1S72 - chains 0 and A of the 31 polymer chains in the assembly; structure by X-ray diffraction, 2.40 A resolution.

# Chain 0
Molecule: 23S ribosomal RNA
From: Haloarcula marismortui
Sequence (2922 nucleotides; numbered 2 to 2923; the number before each row is that of its first residue):
     2 UUGGCUACUA UGCCAGCUGG UGGAUUGCUC GGCUCAGGCG CUGAUGAAGG ACGUGCCAAG
    62 CUGCGAUAAG CCAUGGGGAG CCGCACGGAG GCGAAGAACC AUGGAUUUCC GAAUGAGAAU
   122 CUCUCUAACA AUUGCUUCGC GCAAUGAGGA ACCCCGAGAA CUGAAACAUC UCAGUAUCGG
   182 GAGGAACAGA AAACGCAAUG UGAUGUCGUU AGUAACCGCG AGUGAACGCG AUACAGCCCA
   242 AACCGAAGCC CUCACGGGCA AUGUGGUGUC AGGGCUACCU CUCAUCAGCC GACCGUCUCG
   302 ACGAAGUCUC UUGGAACAGA GCGUGAUACA GGGUGACAAC CCCGUACUCG AGACCAGUAC
   362 GACGUGCGGU AGUGCCAGAG UAGCGGGGGU UGGAUAUCCC UCGCGAAUAA CGCAGGCAUC
   422 GACUGCGAAG GCUAAACACA ACCUGAGACC GAUAGUGAAC AAGUAGUGUG AACGAACGCU
   482 GCAAAGUACC CUCAGAAGGG AGGCGAAAUA GAGCAUGAAA UCAGUUGGCG AUCGAGCGAC
   542 AGGGCAUACA AGGUCCCUCG ACGAAUGACC GACGCGCGAG CGUCCAGUAA GACUCACGGG
   602 AAGCCGAUGU UCUGUCGUAC GUUUUGAAAA ACGAGCCAGG GAGUGUGUCU GCAUGGCAAG
   662 UCUAACCGGA GUAUCCGGGG AGGCACAGGG AAACCGACAU GGCCGCAGGG CUUUGCCCGA
   722 GGGCCGCCGU CUUCAAGGGC GGGGAGCCAU GUGGACACGA CCCGAAUCCG GACGAUCUAC
   782 GCAUGGACAA GAUGAAGCGU GCCGAAAGGC ACGUGGAAGU CUGUUAGAGU UGGUGUCCUA
   842 CAAUACCCUC UCGUGAUCUA UGUGUAGGGG UGAAAGGCCC AUCGAGUCCG GCAACAGCUG
   902 GUUCCAAUCG AAACAUGUCG AAGCAUGACC UCCGCCGAGG UAGUCUGUGA GGUAGAGCGA
   962 CCGAUUGGUG UGUCCGCCUC CGAGAGGAGU CGGCACACCU GUCAAACUCC AAACUUACAG
  1022 ACGCCGUUUG ACGCGGGGAU UCCGGUGCGC GGGGUAAGCC UGUGUACCAG GAGGGGAACA
  1082 ACCCAGAGAU AGGUUAAGGU CCCCAAGUGU GGAUUAAGUG UAAUCCUCUG AAGGUGGUCU
  1142 CGAGCCCUAG ACAGCCGGGA GGUGAGCUUA GAAGCAGCUA CCCUCUAAGA AAAGCGUAAC
  1202 AGCUUACCGG CCGAGGUUUG AGGCGCCCAA AAUGAUCGGG ACUCAAAUCC ACCACCGAGA
  1262 CCUGUCCGUA CCACUCAUAC UGGUAAUCGA GUAGAUUGGC GCUCUAAUUG GAUGGAAGUA
  1322 GGGGUGAAAA CUCCUAUGGA CCGAUUAGUG ACGAAAAUCC UGGCCAUAGU AGCAGCGAUA
  1382 GUCGGGUGAG AACCCCGACG GCCUAAUGGA UAAGGGUUCC UCAGCACUGC UGAUCAGCUG
  1442 AGGGUUAGCC GGUCCUAAGU CAUACCGCAA CUCGACUAUG ACGAAAUGGG AAACGGGUUA
  1502 AUAUUCCCGU GCCACUAUGC AGUGAAAGUU GACGCCCUGG GGUCGAUCAC GCUGGGCAUU
  1562 CGCCCAGUCG AACCGUCCAA CUCCGUGGAA GCCGUAAUGG CAGGAAGCGG ACGAACGGCG
  1622 GCAUAGGGAA ACGUGAUUCA ACCUGGGGCC CAUGAAAAGA CGAGCAUAGU GUCCGUACCG
  1682 AGAACCGACA CAGGUGUCCA UGGCGGCGAA AGCCAAGGCC UGUCGGGAGC AACCAACGUU
  1742 AGGGAAUUCG GCAAGUUAGU CCCGUACCUU CGGAAGAAGG GAUGCCUGCU CCGGAACGGA
  1802 GCAGGUCGCA GUGACUCGGA AGCUCGGACU GUCUAGUAAC AACAUAGGUG ACCGCAAAUC
  1862 CGCAAGGACU CGUACGGUCA CUGAAUCCUG CCCAGUGCAG GUAUCUGAAC ACCUCGUACA
  1922 AGAGGACGAA GGACCUGUCA ACGGCGGGGG UAACUAUGAC CCUCUUAAGG UAGCGUAGUA
  1982 CCUUGCCGCA UCAGUAGCGG CUUGCAUGAA UGGAUUAACC AGAGCUUCAC UGUCCCAACG
  2042 UUGGGCCCGG UGAACUGUAC AUUCCAGUGC GGAGUCUGGA GACACCCAGG GGGAAGCGAA
  2102 GACCCUAUGG AGCUUUACUG CAGGCUGUCG CUGAGACGUG GUCGCCGAUG UGCAGCAUAG
  2162 GUAGGAGACA CUACACAGGU ACCCGCGCUA GCGGGCCACC GAGUCAACAG UGAAAUACUA
  2222 CCCGUCGGUG ACUGCGACUC UCACUCCGGG AGGAGGACAC CGAUAGCCGG GCAGUUUGAC
  2282 UGGGGCGGUA CGCGCUCGAA AAGAUAUCGA GCGCGCCCUA UGGCUAUCUC AGCCGGGACA
  2342 GAGACCCGGC GAAGAGUGCA AGAGCAAAAG AUAGCUUGAC AGUGUUCUUC CCAACGAGGA
  2402 ACGCUGACGC GAAAGCGUGG UCUAGCGAAC CAAUUAGCCU GCUUGAUGCG GGCAAUUGAU
  2462 GACAGAAAAG CUACCCUAGG GAUAACAGAG UCGUCACUCG CAAGAGCACA UAUCGACCGA
  2522 GUGGCUUGCU ACCUCGAUGU CGGUUCCCUC CAUCCUGCCC GUGCAGAAGC GGGCAAGGGU
  2582 GAGGUUGUUC GCCUAUUAAA GGAGGUCGUG AGCUGGGUUU AGACCGUCGU GAGACAGGUC
  2642 GGCUGCUAUC UACUGGGUGU GUAAUGGUGU CUGACAAGAA CGACCGUAUA GUACGAGAGG
  2702 AACUACGGUU GGUGGCCACU GGUGUACCGG UUGUUCGAGA GAGCACGUGC CGGGUAGCCA
  2762 CGCCACACGG GGUAAGAGCU GAACGCAUCU AAGCUCGAAA CCCACUUGGA AAAGAGACAC
  2822 CGCCGAGGUC CCGCGUACAA GACGCGGUCG AUAGACUCGG GGUGUGCGCG UCGAGGUAAC
  2882 GAGACGUUAA GCCCACGAGC ACUAACAGAC CAAAGCCAUC AU
Disordered / not traced: 2-9, 126-127, 715, 971-998, 1560, 1952-1963, 2137-2236, 2339-2343, 2665-2666, 2915-2923
Construct notes: conflict C560 (U3155 in 3377779); modified residue (628, 2587-2588, 2619, 2621)
Modified positions: 1MA (6-hydro-1-methyladenosine-5'-monophosphate) at position 628, OMU (o2'-methyluridine 5'-monophosphate) at position 2587, OMG (o2'-methylguanosine-5'-monophosphate) at position 2588, UR3 (3-methyluridine-5'-monophoshate) at position 2619, PSU (pseudouridine-5'-monophosphate) at position 2621
Metal / ion sites: Mg2+ site 1 near G28 (its only coordinating residue here); Na+ site 1: C40, A442, C443; Na+ site 2: G56, A59, G61; Na+ site 3 near U108 (its only coordinating residue here); Mg2+ site 2 near U115 (its only coordinating residue here); Na+ site 4: C141, G142; Na+ site 5 near U146 (its only coordinating residue here); Mg2+ site 3: C162, U2276; K+ site 1: C162, U163, U172; Mg2+ site 4: A165, A167, C168; Na+ site 6: A165, A166, A167; Mg2+ site 5: A166, G219; 62 more Na+ sites not listed; 97 more Mg2+ sites not listed; 1 more K+ sites not listed

# Chain A
Molecule: 50S ribosomal protein L2P
From: Haloarcula marismortui
UniProt: P20276 (RL2_HALMA); residue numbers follow UniProt; this construct covers 0-239
Sequence (240 residues; numbered 0 to 239; the number before each row is that of its first residue; numbering starts at 0):
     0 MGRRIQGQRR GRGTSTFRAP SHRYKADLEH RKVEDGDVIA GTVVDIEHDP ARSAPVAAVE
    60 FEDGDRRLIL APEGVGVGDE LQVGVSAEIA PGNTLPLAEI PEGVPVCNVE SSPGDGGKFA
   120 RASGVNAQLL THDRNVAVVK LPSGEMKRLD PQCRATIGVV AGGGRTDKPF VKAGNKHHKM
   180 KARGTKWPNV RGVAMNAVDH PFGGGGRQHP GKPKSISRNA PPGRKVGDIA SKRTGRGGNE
Disordered / not traced: 0, 238-239
Construct notes: conflict Ser85 (Asp in P20276), Ala160 (Gly in P20276)
Metal / ion sites: Mg2+ site 1: Asp26 (shared with C1872(0), G1873(0) of chain 0); Mg2+ site 2: Asn188 (shared with A1845(0), U1846(0), G1884(0) of chain 0); Na+: Phe201, His208; Mg2+ site 3: Gln207 (shared with U1883(0), U2012(0), G2013(0) of chain 0)

# Chain 0 / chain A interface
Pairs across the interface (263):
  C781(0) - Thr15(A)  hydrogen bond to the sugar
  G782(0) - Ser14(A)  hydrogen bond to the sugar
  G782(0) - Thr15(A)  hydrogen bond to the sugar
  C783(0) - Ser14(A)  sugar contact
  C783(0) - His21(A)  hydrogen bond to the phosphate
  C783(0) - Lys180(A)  phosphate contact
  A784(0) - His21(A)  salt bridge to the phosphate
  A784(0) - Arg22(A)  salt bridge to the phosphate
  G820(0) - Lys171(A)  salt bridge to the phosphate
  G820(0) - Ala172(A)  hydrogen bond to the base
  G820(0) - Gly173(A)  hydrogen bond to the base
  A857(0) - Ala172(A)  base contact
  A857(0) - Gly173(A)  phosphate contact
  A857(0) - His176(A)  sugar contact
  A857(0) - His177(A)  salt bridge to the phosphate
  A857(0) - Trp186(A)  base contact
  U866(0) - Arg11(A)  hydrogen bond to the sugar
  U866(0) - Thr13(A)  sugar contact
  A867(0) - Arg11(A)  salt bridge to the phosphate
  G870(0) - Arg3(A)  salt bridge to the phosphate
  G871(0) - Arg2(A)  hydrogen bond to the base
  G871(0) - Arg3(A)  salt bridge to the phosphate
  G871(0) - Arg8(A)  salt bridge to the phosphate
  G871(0) - Arg11(A)  phosphate contact
  U872(0) - Arg2(A)  hydrogen bond to the base
  U872(0) - Arg8(A)  hydrogen bond to the base
  U872(0) - Thr13(A)  hydrogen bond to the phosphate
  U872(0) - Phe16(A)  phosphate contact
  G873(0) - Arg2(A)  base contact
  G873(0) - Arg8(A)  hydrogen bond to the base
  G873(0) - Thr15(A)  phosphate contact
  G873(0) - Lys185(A)  salt bridge to the phosphate
  G873(0) - Asp198(A)  hydrogen bond to the base
  A874(0) - Lys185(A)  salt bridge to the phosphate
  A874(0) - Pro187(A)  sugar contact
  A874(0) - Val189(A)  sugar contact
  A875(0) - Val189(A)  sugar contact
  A875(0) - Ala193(A)  hydrogen bond to the sugar
  A875(0) - Met194(A)  base contact
  A875(0) - Asp198(A)  base contact
  G877(0) - Asn195(A)  hydrogen bond to the sugar
  G877(0) - Val197(A)  base contact
  G878(0) - Arg2(A)  hydrogen bond to the base
  C879(0) - Arg2(A)  base contact
  A886(0) - Gly1(A)  hydrogen bond to the base
  A886(0) - Arg2(A)  base contact
  G1460(0) - Arg17(A)  salt bridge to the phosphate
  C1652(0) - Ser52(A)  hydrogen bond to the phosphate
  C1652(0) - Arg164(A)  hydrogen bond to the base
  C1652(0) - Thr165(A)  base contact
  C1652(0) - Lys167(A)  hydrogen bond to the base
  C1652(0) - Phe169(A)  stacking on the base
  C1652(0) - Lys178(A)  hydrogen bond to the base
  A1653(0) - His47(A)  salt bridge to the phosphate
  A1653(0) - Ser52(A)  hydrogen bond to the phosphate
  A1653(0) - His177(A)  stacking on the base
  A1653(0) - Lys178(A)  sugar contact
  U1654(0) - Lys24(A)  sugar contact
  U1654(0) - His47(A)  stacking on the base
  U1654(0) - Pro49(A)  phosphate contact
  U1654(0) - Ala181(A)  phosphate contact
  C1844(0) - Arg190(A)  salt bridge to the phosphate
  C1844(0) - Ala193(A)  sugar contact
  C1844(0) - Gln207(A)  hydrogen bond to the phosphate
  A1845(0) - Pro187(A)  phosphate contact
  A1845(0) - Asn188(A)  phosphate contact
  A1845(0) - Val189(A)  phosphate contact
  A1845(0) - Arg190(A)  salt bridge to the phosphate
  U1846(0) - Ala172(A)  hydrogen bond to the sugar
  U1846(0) - Trp186(A)  sugar contact
  U1846(0) - Pro187(A)  phosphate contact
  U1846(0) - Asn188(A)  hydrogen bond to the phosphate
  A1847(0) - Phe169(A)  hydrogen bond to the phosphate
  A1847(0) - Val170(A)  hydrogen bond to the sugar
  A1847(0) - Lys171(A)  sugar contact
  A1847(0) - Lys175(A)  salt bridge to the phosphate
  A1847(0) - Trp186(A)  hydrogen bond to the phosphate
  G1848(0) - Pro168(A)  phosphate contact
  G1848(0) - Phe169(A)  hydrogen bond to the phosphate
  U1850(0) - Arg235(A)  hydrogen bond to the phosphate
  G1851(0) - Gly226(A)  base contact
  G1851(0) - Asp227(A)  hydrogen bond to the base
  G1851(0) - Thr233(A)  sugar contact
  G1851(0) - Gly234(A)  sugar contact
  G1851(0) - Arg235(A)  salt bridge to the phosphate
  A1852(0) - Asp227(A)  sugar contact
  A1852(0) - Ile228(A)  hydrogen bond to the sugar
  A1852(0) - Ser230(A)  phosphate contact
  A1852(0) - Lys231(A)  phosphate contact
  A1852(0) - Arg232(A)  sugar contact
  C1853(0) - Arg217(A)  hydrogen bond to the sugar
  C1853(0) - Ile228(A)  sugar contact
  C1853(0) - Ala229(A)  sugar contact
  C1853(0) - Ser230(A)  phosphate contact
  C1853(0) - Lys231(A)  salt bridge to the phosphate
  C1854(0) - Lys231(A)  salt bridge to the phosphate
  G1855(0) - Phe118(A)  base contact
  G1855(0) - Leu140(A)  base contact
  G1855(0) - Pro141(A)  base contact
  G1855(0) - Ser142(A)  hydrogen bond to the base
  G1855(0) - Glu144(A)  hydrogen bond to the sugar
  G1855(0) - Lys146(A)  hydrogen bond to the phosphate
  C1856(0) - Lys117(A)  sugar contact
  C1856(0) - Lys146(A)  salt bridge to the phosphate
  A1857(0) - Ser110(A)  hydrogen bond to the phosphate
  A1857(0) - Lys117(A)  phosphate contact
  A1859(0) - Arg217(A)  hydrogen bond to the phosphate
  U1860(0) - Arg9(A)  hydrogen bond to the base
  U1860(0) - Arg217(A)  salt bridge to the phosphate
  U1860(0) - Lys224(A)  salt bridge to the phosphate
  U1860(0) - Ile228(A)  sugar contact
  C1861(0) - Gly6(A)  hydrogen bond to the sugar
  C1861(0) - Gln7(A)  hydrogen bond to the sugar
  C1861(0) - Gly10(A)  hydrogen bond to the sugar
  C1861(0) - Pro221(A)  phosphate contact
  C1861(0) - Lys224(A)  salt bridge to the phosphate
  C1862(0) - Arg3(A)  hydrogen bond to the phosphate
  C1862(0) - Gln7(A)  hydrogen bond to the phosphate
  C1862(0) - Gly10(A)  sugar contact
  C1862(0) - Arg11(A)  sugar contact
  C1862(0) - Pro221(A)  phosphate contact
  G1863(0) - Arg3(A)  salt bridge to the phosphate
  G1868(0) - Gly10(A)  hydrogen bond to the base
  A1869(0) - Arg9(A)  base contact
  A1869(0) - Gly10(A)  sugar contact
  A1869(0) - Gly12(A)  sugar contact
  A1869(0) - Arg17(A)  phosphate contact
  C1870(0) - Arg9(A)  hydrogen bond to the sugar
  C1870(0) - Phe16(A)  sugar contact
  C1870(0) - Arg17(A)  phosphate contact
  C1870(0) - Ala18(A)  hydrogen bond to the phosphate
  C1870(0) - Gly183(A)  phosphate contact
  U1871(0) - Ala18(A)  phosphate contact
  U1871(0) - Arg182(A)  phosphate contact
  U1871(0) - Gly183(A)  hydrogen bond to the phosphate
  C1872(0) - Ser20(A)  hydrogen bond to the phosphate
  C1872(0) - Tyr23(A)  base contact
  C1872(0) - Lys24(A)  base contact
  C1872(0) - Ala25(A)  hydrogen bond to the base
  C1872(0) - Asp26(A)  hydrogen bond to the base
  C1872(0) - Ala50(A)  sugar contact
  G1873(0) - Asp26(A)  phosphate contact
  G1873(0) - Leu27(A)  phosphate contact
  G1873(0) - Ala50(A)  sugar contact
  G1873(0) - Arg51(A)  phosphate contact
  G1873(0) - Arg120(A)  salt bridge to the phosphate
  U1874(0) - Arg51(A)  salt bridge to the phosphate
  U1874(0) - Lys117(A)  hydrogen bond to the sugar
  U1874(0) - Phe118(A)  sugar contact
  U1874(0) - Ala119(A)  hydrogen bond to the sugar
  U1874(0) - Arg120(A)  salt bridge to the phosphate
  U1874(0) - Ala121(A)  phosphate contact
  A1875(0) - Ala119(A)  hydrogen bond to the phosphate
  A1875(0) - Arg120(A)  hydrogen bond to the phosphate
  A1875(0) - Ala121(A)  hydrogen bond to the phosphate
  A1875(0) - Val124(A)  phosphate contact
  A1875(0) - Pro141(A)  sugar contact
  A1875(0) - Ser142(A)  hydrogen bond to the sugar
  C1876(0) - Ala121(A)  sugar contact
  C1876(0) - Ser122(A)  hydrogen bond to the sugar
  C1876(0) - Gly123(A)  hydrogen bond to the base
  C1876(0) - Val124(A)  base contact
  C1876(0) - Pro141(A)  phosphate contact
  C1876(0) - Gly162(A)  base contact
  C1876(0) - Gly163(A)  hydrogen bond to the base
  C1876(0) - Arg164(A)  hydrogen bond to the phosphate
  C1876(0) - Thr165(A)  hydrogen bond to the sugar
  G1877(0) - Ala121(A)  sugar contact
  G1877(0) - Arg164(A)  salt bridge to the phosphate
  G1877(0) - Lys178(A)  salt bridge to the phosphate
  G1878(0) - Arg182(A)  salt bridge to the phosphate
  U1879(0) - Arg9(A)  hydrogen bond to the phosphate
  U1879(0) - Gly183(A)  phosphate contact
  U1879(0) - Thr184(A)  hydrogen bond to the phosphate
  C1880(0) - Gly6(A)  phosphate contact
  C1880(0) - Arg9(A)  salt bridge to the phosphate
  C1880(0) - Val225(A)  sugar contact
  C1880(0) - Gly226(A)  hydrogen bond to the sugar
  A1881(0) - His199(A)  salt bridge to the phosphate
  A1881(0) - Phe201(A)  phosphate contact
  A1881(0) - Lys213(A)  sugar contact
  A1881(0) - Val225(A)  phosphate contact
  A1881(0) - Gly226(A)  sugar contact
  C1882(0) - Arg190(A)  phosphate contact
  C1882(0) - Gly191(A)  hydrogen bond to the phosphate
  C1882(0) - Val192(A)  hydrogen bond to the phosphate
  C1882(0) - Phe201(A)  phosphate contact
  C1882(0) - Lys213(A)  sugar contact
  U1883(0) - Arg190(A)  salt bridge to the phosphate
  G1884(0) - Arg190(A)  base contact
  G1898(0) - Pro212(A)  sugar contact
  G1898(0) - Ser214(A)  hydrogen bond to the sugar
  C1899(0) - Ser214(A)  sugar contact
  C1899(0) - Ile215(A)  sugar contact
  C1899(0) - Ser216(A)  sugar contact
  C1899(0) - Ala229(A)  sugar contact
  C1899(0) - Ser230(A)  hydrogen bond to the sugar
  A1900(0) - Ser216(A)  phosphate contact
  A1900(0) - Arg217(A)  hydrogen bond to the phosphate
  A1900(0) - Ala229(A)  sugar contact
  A1900(0) - Ser230(A)  sugar contact
  A1900(0) - Lys231(A)  sugar contact
  G1938(0) - Lys231(A)  hydrogen bond to the base
  U1939(0) - Arg232(A)  hydrogen bond to the phosphate
  U1939(0) - Thr233(A)  hydrogen bond to the sugar
  U1939(0) - Gly236(A)  phosphate contact
  U1939(0) - Gly237(A)  phosphate contact
  C1940(0) - Thr233(A)  sugar contact
  C1940(0) - Gly234(A)  phosphate contact
  C1940(0) - Gly236(A)  hydrogen bond to the phosphate
  A1941(0) - Gly234(A)  sugar contact
  A1941(0) - Arg235(A)  base contact
  A1941(0) - Gly236(A)  phosphate contact
  A1942(0) - Pro212(A)  base contact
  A1942(0) - Lys213(A)  salt bridge to the phosphate
  A1942(0) - Asp227(A)  sugar contact
  A1942(0) - Thr233(A)  hydrogen bond to the sugar
  A1942(0) - Gly234(A)  hydrogen bond to the phosphate
  C1943(0) - Pro209(A)  phosphate contact
  C1943(0) - Gly210(A)  sugar contact
  C1943(0) - Lys211(A)  sugar contact
  C1943(0) - Pro212(A)  sugar contact
  G1944(0) - His208(A)  salt bridge to the phosphate
  G1944(0) - Pro209(A)  phosphate contact
  U2012(0) - Gln207(A)  hydrogen bond to the sugar
  C2114(0) - Gly1(A)  hydrogen bond to the phosphate
  C2114(0) - Ala196(A)  sugar contact
  C2114(0) - Val197(A)  phosphate contact
  U2115(0) - Ala196(A)  phosphate contact
  U2116(0) - Lys211(A)  salt bridge to the phosphate
  A2123(0) - Pro220(A)  base contact
  G2124(0) - Asn218(A)  hydrogen bond to the base
  G2124(0) - Pro221(A)  sugar contact
  G2125(0) - Asn218(A)  hydrogen bond to the sugar
  C2126(0) - Asn218(A)  sugar contact
  C2248(0) - Ser111(A)  hydrogen bond to the sugar
  C2248(0) - Pro112(A)  hydrogen bond to the sugar
  G2249(0) - Gly113(A)  sugar contact
  G2250(0) - Lys31(A)  salt bridge to the phosphate
  G2250(0) - Glu33(A)  base contact
  G2254(0) - Asp149(A)  sugar contact
  A2255(0) - Asp149(A)  sugar contact
  G2270(0) - Arg223(A)  hydrogen bond to the phosphate
  G2271(0) - Arg223(A)  salt bridge to the phosphate
  G2272(0) - Pro220(A)  base contact
  G2272(0) - Pro221(A)  sugar contact
  G2272(0) - Gly222(A)  sugar contact
  G2272(0) - Arg223(A)  salt bridge to the phosphate
  C2273(0) - Gly1(A)  hydrogen bond to the phosphate
  C2625(0) - Gly205(A)  phosphate contact
  C2625(0) - Gln207(A)  phosphate contact
  C2626(0) - Arg206(A)  phosphate contact
  C2629(0) - Arg206(A)  base contact
  G2630(0) - Arg206(A)  hydrogen bond to the base
  G2630(0) - His208(A)  base contact
  U2631(0) - Gly210(A)  sugar contact
  G2632(0) - His208(A)  phosphate contact
  G2632(0) - Gly210(A)  sugar contact
  A2633(0) - Gly203(A)  phosphate contact
  A2633(0) - Gly204(A)  hydrogen bond to the phosphate
  G2634(0) - Gly203(A)  phosphate contact
  G2634(0) - Gly204(A)  hydrogen bond to the phosphate
  G2634(0) - Gly205(A)  hydrogen bond to the base
Other interface residues (no listed pair), chain 0 (101 interface residues in all): U858, G865, A876, A1459, C1651, G1655, A1843, U2117, U2628
Other interface residues (no listed pair), chain A (126 interface residues in all): Ile4, Gln5, Val32, Asp114, Gly161, Pro200, Gly202

# Overview
101 residues of chain 0 face 126 of chain A across their interface, with 88 hydrogen bonds, 38 salt bridges
and 3 aromatic stacking contacts. Polar contacts include G820(0)-Ala172(A), G820(0)-Gly173(A) and
G871(0)-Arg2(A). C40(0), A442(0) and C443(0) coordinate Na+ site 1.
Chain 0 is 23S ribosomal RNA and chain A is 50S ribosomal protein L2P, both from Haloarcula marismortui; the
structure, Refined crystal structure of the haloarcula marismortui large ribosomal subunit at 2.4 angstrom
resolution, was determined by X-ray diffraction.
